4CXW - chain A; structure by X-ray diffraction, 3.10 A resolution.

# Chain A
Protein: Alpha-ketoglutarate-dependent dioxygenase fto
Organism: Homo sapiens
Notes: EC 1.14.11.-; fragment: demethylase, residues 32-505
Reference sequence: Q9C0B1 (FTO_HUMAN); residues 32-505 here = UniProt positions 32-505
Chain sequence (495 residues; numbered 11 to 505; the number before each row is that of its first residue):
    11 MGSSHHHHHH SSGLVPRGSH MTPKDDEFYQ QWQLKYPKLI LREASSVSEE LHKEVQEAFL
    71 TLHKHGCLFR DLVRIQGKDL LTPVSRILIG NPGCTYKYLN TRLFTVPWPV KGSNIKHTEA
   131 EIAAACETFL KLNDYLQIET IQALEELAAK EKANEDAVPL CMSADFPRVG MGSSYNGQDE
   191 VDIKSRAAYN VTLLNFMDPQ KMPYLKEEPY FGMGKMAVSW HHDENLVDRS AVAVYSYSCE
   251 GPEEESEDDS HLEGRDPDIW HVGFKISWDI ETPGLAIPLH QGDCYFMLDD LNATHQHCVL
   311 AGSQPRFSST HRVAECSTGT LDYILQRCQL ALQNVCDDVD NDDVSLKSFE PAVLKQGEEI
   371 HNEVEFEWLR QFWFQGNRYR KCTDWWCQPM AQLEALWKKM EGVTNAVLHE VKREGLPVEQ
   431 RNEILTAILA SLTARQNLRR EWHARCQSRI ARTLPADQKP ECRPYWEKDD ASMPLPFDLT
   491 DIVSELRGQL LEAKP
Not modelled in the structure: 11-26, 123-127, 163-188, 212-214, 251-261, 503-505
Construct notes: expression tag (11-31)
Ion coordination: Ni2+: His-231, Asp-233, His-307 (together with 6MK)
Ligand contacts: 6MK ((2E)-4-[N'-(4-benzyl-pyridine-3-carbonyl)-hydrazino]-4-oxo-but-2-enoic acid): Arg-96, Tyr-106, Tyr-108, Leu-109, Leu-203, Asn-205, Val-228, His-231, His-232, Asp-233, Glu-234, Val-244, Tyr-295, His-307, Val-309, Arg-316, Ser-318, Thr-320, Arg-322
Reported in the primary citation:
  - Ni2+ coordination: His-231, Asp-233, His-307
  - binding site for 6MK: Tyr-108, Leu-109, Val-228, His-231, Glu-234, Tyr-295, Arg-316, Ser-318, Arg-322
  - specificity-determining residues: Glu-234 (proposed by the authors, not directly observed)

# In short
Bound to chain A: compound 6MK. His-231, Asp-233 and His-307 coordinate Ni2+. From the paper: a binding site
for 6MK at Tyr-108, Leu-109 and Val-228 among others; Ni2+ coordination by His-231, Asp-233 and His-307.
Chain A is Alpha-ketoglutarate-dependent dioxygenase fto (Homo sapiens); the structure, Crystal structure of
human FTO in complex with subfamily-selective inhibitor 12, was determined by X-ray diffraction (same
publication as 4CXX and 4CXY).
